PDB entry 6SBV | X-ray diffraction, 2.60 A resolution | chains A and D of the 4 polymer chains in the assembly

[Chain A (and D)]
Name: L-lactate dehydrogenase A chain
From: Homo sapiens
Notes: EC 1.1.1.27; chain D of this document is another copy of the same molecule, construct and numbering; everything in this record applies to it too
Reference sequence: P00338 (LDHA_HUMAN); numbering as in UniProt (aligned over 2-332)
Sequence (332 residues; numbered 1 to 332; the number before each row is that of its first residue):
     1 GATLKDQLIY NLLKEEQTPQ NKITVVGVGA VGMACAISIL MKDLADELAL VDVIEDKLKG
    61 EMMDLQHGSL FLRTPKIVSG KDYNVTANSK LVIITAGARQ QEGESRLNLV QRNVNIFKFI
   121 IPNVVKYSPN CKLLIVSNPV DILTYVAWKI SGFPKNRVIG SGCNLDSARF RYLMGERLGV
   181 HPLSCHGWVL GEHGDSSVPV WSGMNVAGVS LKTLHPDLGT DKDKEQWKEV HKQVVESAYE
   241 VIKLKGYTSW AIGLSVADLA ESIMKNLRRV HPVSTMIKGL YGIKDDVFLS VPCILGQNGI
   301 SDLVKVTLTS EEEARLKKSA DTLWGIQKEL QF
Unresolved in the structure: 1, 15-16
Sequence notes: expression tag (1)
Residues lining bound ligands:
  - L5K (N-[3-[(7-nitrodibenzofuran-2-yl)sulfonylamino]phenyl]-1-oxidanyl-cyclopropane-1-carboxamide), molecule 1: Q66, H67, S69, L70, T74, P75, K76, I77
  - L5K, molecule 2: R169, Y172, L173, G175, E176, G179, V180, H181, P182, Q233, S237
Curated features (UniProtKB/Swiss-Prot):
  - active site: H193 (Proton acceptor)
  - binding site (NAD(+)): R99, N138
  - binding site (substrate): R106, N138, R169, T248
  - modified residue: A2 (N-acetylalanine), K5 (N6-acetyllysine), Y10 (Phosphotyrosine), K14 (N6-acetyllysine), T18 (Phosphothreonine), K57 (N6-acetyllysine), K81 (N6-acetyllysine), K118 (N6-acetyllysine), K126 (N6-acetyllysine), K224 (N6-acetyllysine), K232 (N6-acetyllysine), Y239 (Phosphotyrosine), K243 (N6-acetyllysine), T309 (Phosphothreonine), S310 (Phosphoserine), K318 (N6-acetyllysine), T322 (Phosphothreonine)
  - cross-link: K57 (Glycyl lysine isopeptide (Lys-Gly) (interchain with G-Cter in SUMO2))
  - mutagenesis: D56 (D56A: Abolishes interaction with MP31), R99 (R99A: Abolishes interaction with MP31), R106 (R106A/K/Q: Increases binding to FLCN)
Reported in the primary citation:
  - conformationally variable residues (helix shift): R169, Y172
  - binding site for L5K: Q66, H67, S69, L70, T74, P75, K76, I77, R169, Y172, L173, G175, E176, G179, V180, H181, P182, Q233, S237, R268

[How chain A and chain D interact]
Pairs across the interface - 42 pairs, chain A then chain D:
  D6(A) with K305(D), hydrogen bond (backbone-side chain)
  Q7(A) with K305(D)
  L8(A) with V304(D); K305(D), hydrogen bond (backbone-backbone)
  I9(A) with D302(D); L303(D)
  Y10(A) with K155(D); D302(D); L303(D), hydrogen bond (backbone-backbone); K305(D)
  N11(A) with S301(D), hydrogen bond (side chain-backbone); D302(D), hydrogen bond
  L12(A) with K155(D); I300(D); S301(D), hydrogen bond (backbone-backbone)
  L13(A) with N156(D); N298(D); S301(D), hydrogen bond (backbone-backbone)
  Q17(A) with Q297(D), hydrogen bond; N298(D), hydrogen bond
  Q20(A) with Q20(D)
  R73(A) with K265(D); L267(D)
  N156(A) with L13(D)
  K265(A) with R73(D), hydrogen bond (backbone-side chain)
  L267(A) with R73(D)
  Q297(A) with Q17(D)
  N298(A) with Q17(D), hydrogen bond
  I300(A) with L12(D); L13(D)
  S301(A) with N11(D), hydrogen bond (backbone-side chain); L12(D), hydrogen bond (backbone-backbone); L13(D)
  D302(A) with I9(D); Y10(D); N11(D), hydrogen bond
  L303(A) with I9(D); Y10(D), hydrogen bond (backbone-backbone)
  V304(A) with L8(D)
  K305(A) with D6(D), hydrogen bond (side chain-backbone); Q7(D); L8(D), hydrogen bond (backbone-backbone)
Other interface residues (no listed pair), chain A (23 interface residues in all): K155

[Summary]
The chain A/chain D interface involves 23 residues from each chain, with 17 hydrogen bonds. Polar pairs
include D6(A)-K305(D), N11(A)-S301(D) and N11(A)-D302(D). Ligands of chain A: compound L5K. The paper reports
a binding site for L5K at Q66(A), H67(A) and S69(A) among others; conformational variability at R169(A) and
Y172(A).
Chain A and chain D are both L-lactate dehydrogenase A chain (Homo sapiens); the structure, X-ray Structure of
Human LDH-A with an Allosteric Inhibitor (Compound 7), was determined by X-ray diffraction (same publication
as 6SBU).
